9EHL - chains H and K of the 18 polymer chains in the assembly; structure by electron microscopy, 3.90 A resolution.

[Chain H]
Molecule: IOMAmin5 Fab Heavy Chain
Source organism: Homo sapiens
Notes: antibody fragment or engineered binder
Sequence (128 residues; numbered 1 to 115 plus 13 insertion-coded residues; the number before each row is that of its first residue; a row labelled like 82A-82C holds insertion residues (82A, then the next letters in order)):
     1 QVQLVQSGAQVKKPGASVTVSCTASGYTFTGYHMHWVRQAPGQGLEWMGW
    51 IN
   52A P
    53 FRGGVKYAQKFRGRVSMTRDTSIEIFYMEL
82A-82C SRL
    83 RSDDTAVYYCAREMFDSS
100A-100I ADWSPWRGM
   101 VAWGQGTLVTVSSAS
Not modelled in the structure: 1
Disulfides: Cys-22/Cys-92

[Chain K]
Molecule: IOMAmin5 Fab Light Chain
Source organism: Homo sapiens
Notes: antibody fragment or engineered binder
Sequence (111 residues; row label = number of the first residue in the row; note: 2 numbers in that range are skipped by the numbering (no residue carries them; nothing is unmodelled there); a row labelled like 27A-27C holds insertion residues (27A, then the next letters in order)):
     1 QSALTQPAS
    11 VSGSPGQSITISCTGSS
27A-27C RDV
    28 GGFDLVSWYQQHPGKAPKLMIYEVSKRPSGVSNRFSASKSGNTASLTISG
    78 LQAEDEADYYCYSYADG
    96 VAFGGGTKLTVLGQP
Not modelled in the structure: 1
Disulfides: Cys-23/Cys-88

[How chain H and chain K interact]
Residue-residue contacts - 28 pairs, chain H then chain K:
  Val-37(H) / Phe-98(K)  hydrophobic
  Gln-39(H) / Gln-38(K)  hydrogen bond
  Gln-39(H) / Tyr-87(K)  hydrogen bond
  Gln-43(H) / Tyr-87(K)
  Gly-44(H) / Tyr-87(K)
  Leu-45(H) / Tyr-87(K)
  Leu-45(H) / Phe-98(K)
  Glu-46(H) / Phe-98(K)
  Trp-47(H) / Val-96(K)  hydrophobic
  Trp-47(H) / Phe-98(K)  hydrophobic
  Tyr-91(H) / Lys-42(K)  hydrogen bond (side chain-backbone)
  Tyr-91(H) / Ala-43(K)  hydrophobic
  Met-96(H) / Pro-55(K)  hydrophobic
  Trp-100C(H) / Leu-32(K)
  Trp-100F(H) / Tyr-89(K)  hydrogen bond (backbone-side chain)
  Trp-100F(H) / Tyr-91(K)
  Trp-100F(H) / Gly-94(K)
  Trp-100F(H) / Val-96(K)
  Arg-100G(H) / Tyr-89(K)
  Gly-100H(H) / Ser-34(K)
  Gly-100H(H) / Tyr-36(K)  hydrogen bond (backbone-side chain)
  Gly-100H(H) / Leu-46(K)
  Met-100I(H) / Tyr-36(K)
  Met-100I(H) / Phe-98(K)  hydrophobic
  Val-101(H) / Leu-46(K)  hydrophobic
  Trp-103(H) / Tyr-36(K)
  Trp-103(H) / Pro-44(K)
  Gly-104(H) / Ala-43(K)
Also at the interface, not in a pair above, chain H (20 interface residues in all): His-35, Phe-97, Gln-105
Also at the interface, not in a pair above, chain K (19 interface residues in all): Tyr-49, Glu-50, Gly-99, Gly-100

[Overview]
20 residues of chain H and 19 residues of chain K are in contact, with 5 hydrogen bonds. Among the polar pairs
are Gln-39(H)/Gln-38(K), Gln-39(H)/Tyr-87(K) and Tyr-91(H)/Lys-42(K).
Chain H is IOMAmin5 Fab Heavy Chain and chain K is IOMAmin5 Fab Light Chain, both from Homo sapiens; the
structure, Structure of HIV-1 BG505 SOSIP.664 Env trimer in complex with IOMAmin5 and 10-1074 Broadly
Neutralizing Antibodies ..., was determined by electron microscopy (same publication as 9EHM).
